PDB entry 2BEN | X-ray diffraction, 1.80 A resolution | chain A

[Chain A]
Protein: CBP21
Source organism: Serratia marcescens
UniProtKB: O83009 (O83009); numbering as in UniProt (aligned over 28-197)
Amino-acid sequence (170 residues; row label = number of the first residue in the row):
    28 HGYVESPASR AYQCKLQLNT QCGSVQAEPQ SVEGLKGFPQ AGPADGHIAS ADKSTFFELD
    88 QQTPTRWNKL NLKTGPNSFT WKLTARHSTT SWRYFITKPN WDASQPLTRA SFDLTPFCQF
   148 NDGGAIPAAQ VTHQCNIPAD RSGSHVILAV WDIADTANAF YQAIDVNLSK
Sequence notes: engineered mutation Ala54 (Tyr in O83009)
Cystine bridges: Cys41-Cys49, Cys145-Cys162
From the paper describing this entry:
  - mutagenesis - A152R, Q161A, N163R: unchanged binding to chitin
  - mutagenesis - E55A, H114A, D182A, N185A: decreased binding to  -chitin

[In short]
From the paper: E55A, H114A and D182A, among others, reduce binding to  -chitin; A152R, Q161A and N163R leave
binding to chitin unchanged.
Chain A is CBP21 (Serratia marcescens); the structure, Crystal structure of the Serratia marcescens
chitin-binding protein CBP21 Y54A mutant, was determined by X-ray diffraction together with 2BEM from the same
study.
